Entry 7YV9 (electron microscopy, 4.78 A resolution (low resolution: residue-level contacts below are approximate; hydrogen-bond / salt-bridge calls are withheld)); this record covers chains A and G of the 16 polymer chains in the assembly.

# Chain A
Molecule: Unconventional myosin-Va
Organism: Mus musculus
UniProtKB: D3YZ62 (D3YZ62_MOUSE); numbering as in UniProt (aligned over 1-1828)
Chain sequence (1828 residues; each row starts with the number of its first residue):
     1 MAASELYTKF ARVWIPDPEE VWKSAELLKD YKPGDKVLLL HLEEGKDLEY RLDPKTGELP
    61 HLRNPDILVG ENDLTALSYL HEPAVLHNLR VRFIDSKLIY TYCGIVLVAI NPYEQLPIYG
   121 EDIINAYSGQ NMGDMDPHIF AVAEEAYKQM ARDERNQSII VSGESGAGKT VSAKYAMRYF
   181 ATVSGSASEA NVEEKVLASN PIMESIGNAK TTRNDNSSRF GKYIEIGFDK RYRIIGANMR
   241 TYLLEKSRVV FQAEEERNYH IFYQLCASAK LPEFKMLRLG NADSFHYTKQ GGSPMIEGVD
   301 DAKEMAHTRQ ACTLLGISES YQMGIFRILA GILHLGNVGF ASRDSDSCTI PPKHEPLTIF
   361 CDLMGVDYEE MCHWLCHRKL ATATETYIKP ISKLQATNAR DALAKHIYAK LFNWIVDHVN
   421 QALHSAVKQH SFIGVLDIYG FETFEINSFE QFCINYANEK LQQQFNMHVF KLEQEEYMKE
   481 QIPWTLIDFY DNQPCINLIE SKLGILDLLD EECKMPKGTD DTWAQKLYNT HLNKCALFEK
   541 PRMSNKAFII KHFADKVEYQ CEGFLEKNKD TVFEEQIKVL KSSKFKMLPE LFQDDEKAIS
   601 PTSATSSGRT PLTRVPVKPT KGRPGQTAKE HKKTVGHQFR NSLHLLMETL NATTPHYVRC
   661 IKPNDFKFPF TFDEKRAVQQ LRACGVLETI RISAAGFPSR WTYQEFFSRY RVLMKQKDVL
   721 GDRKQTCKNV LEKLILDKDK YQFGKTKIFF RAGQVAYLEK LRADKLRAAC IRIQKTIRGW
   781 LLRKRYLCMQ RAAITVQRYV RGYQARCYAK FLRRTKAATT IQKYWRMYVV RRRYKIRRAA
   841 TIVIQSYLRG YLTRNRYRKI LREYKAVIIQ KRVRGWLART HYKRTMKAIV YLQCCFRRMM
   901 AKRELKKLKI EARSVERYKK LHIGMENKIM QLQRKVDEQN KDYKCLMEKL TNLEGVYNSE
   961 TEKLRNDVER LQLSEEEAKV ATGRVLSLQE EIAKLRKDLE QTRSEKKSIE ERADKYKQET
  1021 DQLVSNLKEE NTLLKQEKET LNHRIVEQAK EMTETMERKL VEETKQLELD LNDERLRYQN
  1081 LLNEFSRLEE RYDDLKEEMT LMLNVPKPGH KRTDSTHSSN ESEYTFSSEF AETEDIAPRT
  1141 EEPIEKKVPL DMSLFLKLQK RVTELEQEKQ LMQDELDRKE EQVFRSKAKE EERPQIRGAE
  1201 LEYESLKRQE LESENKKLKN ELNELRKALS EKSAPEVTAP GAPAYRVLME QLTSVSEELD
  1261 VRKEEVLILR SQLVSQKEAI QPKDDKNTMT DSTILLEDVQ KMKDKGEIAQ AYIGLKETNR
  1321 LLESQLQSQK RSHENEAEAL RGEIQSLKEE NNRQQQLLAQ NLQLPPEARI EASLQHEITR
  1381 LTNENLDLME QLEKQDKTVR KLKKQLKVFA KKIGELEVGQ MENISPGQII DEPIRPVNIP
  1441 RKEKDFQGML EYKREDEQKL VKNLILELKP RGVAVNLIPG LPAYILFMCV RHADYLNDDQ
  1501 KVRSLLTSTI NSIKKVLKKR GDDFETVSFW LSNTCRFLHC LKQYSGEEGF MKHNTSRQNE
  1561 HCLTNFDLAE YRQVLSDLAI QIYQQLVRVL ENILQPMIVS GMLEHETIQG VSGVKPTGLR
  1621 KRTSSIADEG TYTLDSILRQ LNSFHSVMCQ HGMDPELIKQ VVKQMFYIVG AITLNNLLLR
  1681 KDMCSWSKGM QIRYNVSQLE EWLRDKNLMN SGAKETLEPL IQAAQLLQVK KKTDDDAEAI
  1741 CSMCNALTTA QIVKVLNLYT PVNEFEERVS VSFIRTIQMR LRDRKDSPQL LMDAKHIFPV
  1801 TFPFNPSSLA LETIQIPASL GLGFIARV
Unresolved in the structure: 1-2, 597-627, 1101-1828
From the paper describing this entry:
  - mutagenesis - V1437F: increased binding to GTD
  - mutagenesis - V1437F: decreased catalytic activity
  - mutagenesis - E1089K, V1437Q: increased catalytic activity on Rab11a
  - mutagenesis - D134K/D136K, E926K, M930Q, W1686Q: increased catalytic activity

# Chain G
Molecule: Calmodulin-1
Organism: Mus musculus
UniProtKB: P0DP26 (CALM1_MOUSE); residues 1-149 here = UniProt positions 1-149
Chain sequence (149 residues; numbered 1 to 149; the number before each row is that of its first residue):
     1 MADQLTEEQI AEFKEAFSLF DKDGDGTITT KQLGTVMRSL GQNPTEAELQ DMINEVDADG
    61 NGTIDFPQFL TMMARKMKDT DSEEEIREAF RVFDKDGNGY ISAAQLRHVM TNLGEKLTDE
   121 EVDEMIREAD IDGDGQVNYE QFVQMMTAK
Unresolved in the structure: 1-2
Differences from the reference sequence: engineered mutation Gln32 (Glu in P0DP26), Gln68 (Glu in P0DP26), Gln105 (Glu in P0DP26), Gln141 (Glu in P0DP26)

# How chain A and chain G interact
Residue-residue contacts (55; chain A residue first):
  His881(A) - Lys95(G)
  Ala888(A) - Ala89(G)
  Ile889(A) - Val109(G)
  Ile889(A) - Leu113(G)
  Val890(A) - Thr45(G)
  Tyr891(A) - Asp81(G)
  Tyr891(A) - Glu85(G)
  Tyr891(A) - Ile86(G)
  Leu892(A) - Phe90(G)
  Gln893(A) - Leu113(G)
  Gln893(A) - Glu115(G)
  Cys894(A) - Asn43(G)
  Cys894(A) - Pro44(G)
  Cys894(A) - Thr45(G)
  Cys895(A) - Asn43(G)
  Cys895(A) - Ile86(G)
  Cys895(A) - Met146(G)
  Phe896(A) - Met110(G)
  Phe896(A) - Met125(G)
  Phe896(A) - Phe142(G)
  Phe896(A) - Met146(G)
  Arg897(A) - Arg38(G)
  Arg897(A) - Glu46(G)
  Arg897(A) - Glu115(G)
  Arg898(A) - Arg38(G)
  Arg898(A) - Gly41(G)
  Arg898(A) - Gln42(G)
  Arg898(A) - Asn43(G)
  Arg898(A) - Glu83(G)
  Arg898(A) - Lys149(G)
  Met899(A) - Met145(G)
  Met899(A) - Met146(G)
  Met899(A) - Lys149(G)
  Ala901(A) - Arg38(G)
  Lys902(A) - Arg38(G)
  Lys902(A) - Ser39(G)
  Lys902(A) - Gly41(G)
  Lys902(A) - Lys149(G)
  Arg903(A) - Met125(G)
  Arg903(A) - Glu128(G)
  Glu904(A) - Gln32(G)
  Glu904(A) - Thr35(G)
  Leu905(A) - Ser39(G)
  Leu908(A) - Leu19(G)
  Lys909(A) - Glu15(G)
  Ile910(A) - Leu19(G)
  Arg913(A) - Lys14(G)
  Arg917(A) - Gly24(G)
  Tyr918(A) - Lys14(G)
  Leu921(A) - Phe17(G)
  Leu921(A) - Phe66(G)
  Met925(A) - Phe66(G)
  Met925(A) - Pro67(G)
  Lys928(A) - Pro67(G)
  Lys928(A) - Gln68(G)
Also at the interface, not in a pair above, chain A (32 interface residues in all): Arg884, Thr885, Met900, Ala912, Gly924
Also at the interface, not in a pair above, chain G (47 interface residues in all): Ser18, Phe20, Lys22, Leu49, Asp65, Leu70, Thr71, Val92, Phe93, Leu106, Leu117, Glu121
The authors on this interface:
  - interface residues, chain A: Met925(A)

# Summary
The interface between chain A and chain G involves 32 residues on one side and 47 on the other. From the
paper: D134K/D136K, E926K and M930Q of chain A, among others, increase catalytic activity; the interface
residue Met925(A); 7 substitutions were tested in all.
Here chain A is Unconventional myosin-Va and chain G is Calmodulin-1, both from Mus musculus. Entry 7YV9
(Cryo-EM structure of full-length Myosin Va in the autoinhibited state) was determined by electron microscopy.
